9QLN - chain E; structure by electron microscopy, 3.20 A resolution.

# Chain E
Protein: Myoferlin
Source organism: Homo sapiens
UniProt: Q9NZM1 (MYOF_HUMAN); numbering as in UniProt (aligned over 1-1997)
Sequence (2048 residues; row label = number of the first residue in the row; numbers below 1 keep their minus sign (Met-50 is residue -50)):
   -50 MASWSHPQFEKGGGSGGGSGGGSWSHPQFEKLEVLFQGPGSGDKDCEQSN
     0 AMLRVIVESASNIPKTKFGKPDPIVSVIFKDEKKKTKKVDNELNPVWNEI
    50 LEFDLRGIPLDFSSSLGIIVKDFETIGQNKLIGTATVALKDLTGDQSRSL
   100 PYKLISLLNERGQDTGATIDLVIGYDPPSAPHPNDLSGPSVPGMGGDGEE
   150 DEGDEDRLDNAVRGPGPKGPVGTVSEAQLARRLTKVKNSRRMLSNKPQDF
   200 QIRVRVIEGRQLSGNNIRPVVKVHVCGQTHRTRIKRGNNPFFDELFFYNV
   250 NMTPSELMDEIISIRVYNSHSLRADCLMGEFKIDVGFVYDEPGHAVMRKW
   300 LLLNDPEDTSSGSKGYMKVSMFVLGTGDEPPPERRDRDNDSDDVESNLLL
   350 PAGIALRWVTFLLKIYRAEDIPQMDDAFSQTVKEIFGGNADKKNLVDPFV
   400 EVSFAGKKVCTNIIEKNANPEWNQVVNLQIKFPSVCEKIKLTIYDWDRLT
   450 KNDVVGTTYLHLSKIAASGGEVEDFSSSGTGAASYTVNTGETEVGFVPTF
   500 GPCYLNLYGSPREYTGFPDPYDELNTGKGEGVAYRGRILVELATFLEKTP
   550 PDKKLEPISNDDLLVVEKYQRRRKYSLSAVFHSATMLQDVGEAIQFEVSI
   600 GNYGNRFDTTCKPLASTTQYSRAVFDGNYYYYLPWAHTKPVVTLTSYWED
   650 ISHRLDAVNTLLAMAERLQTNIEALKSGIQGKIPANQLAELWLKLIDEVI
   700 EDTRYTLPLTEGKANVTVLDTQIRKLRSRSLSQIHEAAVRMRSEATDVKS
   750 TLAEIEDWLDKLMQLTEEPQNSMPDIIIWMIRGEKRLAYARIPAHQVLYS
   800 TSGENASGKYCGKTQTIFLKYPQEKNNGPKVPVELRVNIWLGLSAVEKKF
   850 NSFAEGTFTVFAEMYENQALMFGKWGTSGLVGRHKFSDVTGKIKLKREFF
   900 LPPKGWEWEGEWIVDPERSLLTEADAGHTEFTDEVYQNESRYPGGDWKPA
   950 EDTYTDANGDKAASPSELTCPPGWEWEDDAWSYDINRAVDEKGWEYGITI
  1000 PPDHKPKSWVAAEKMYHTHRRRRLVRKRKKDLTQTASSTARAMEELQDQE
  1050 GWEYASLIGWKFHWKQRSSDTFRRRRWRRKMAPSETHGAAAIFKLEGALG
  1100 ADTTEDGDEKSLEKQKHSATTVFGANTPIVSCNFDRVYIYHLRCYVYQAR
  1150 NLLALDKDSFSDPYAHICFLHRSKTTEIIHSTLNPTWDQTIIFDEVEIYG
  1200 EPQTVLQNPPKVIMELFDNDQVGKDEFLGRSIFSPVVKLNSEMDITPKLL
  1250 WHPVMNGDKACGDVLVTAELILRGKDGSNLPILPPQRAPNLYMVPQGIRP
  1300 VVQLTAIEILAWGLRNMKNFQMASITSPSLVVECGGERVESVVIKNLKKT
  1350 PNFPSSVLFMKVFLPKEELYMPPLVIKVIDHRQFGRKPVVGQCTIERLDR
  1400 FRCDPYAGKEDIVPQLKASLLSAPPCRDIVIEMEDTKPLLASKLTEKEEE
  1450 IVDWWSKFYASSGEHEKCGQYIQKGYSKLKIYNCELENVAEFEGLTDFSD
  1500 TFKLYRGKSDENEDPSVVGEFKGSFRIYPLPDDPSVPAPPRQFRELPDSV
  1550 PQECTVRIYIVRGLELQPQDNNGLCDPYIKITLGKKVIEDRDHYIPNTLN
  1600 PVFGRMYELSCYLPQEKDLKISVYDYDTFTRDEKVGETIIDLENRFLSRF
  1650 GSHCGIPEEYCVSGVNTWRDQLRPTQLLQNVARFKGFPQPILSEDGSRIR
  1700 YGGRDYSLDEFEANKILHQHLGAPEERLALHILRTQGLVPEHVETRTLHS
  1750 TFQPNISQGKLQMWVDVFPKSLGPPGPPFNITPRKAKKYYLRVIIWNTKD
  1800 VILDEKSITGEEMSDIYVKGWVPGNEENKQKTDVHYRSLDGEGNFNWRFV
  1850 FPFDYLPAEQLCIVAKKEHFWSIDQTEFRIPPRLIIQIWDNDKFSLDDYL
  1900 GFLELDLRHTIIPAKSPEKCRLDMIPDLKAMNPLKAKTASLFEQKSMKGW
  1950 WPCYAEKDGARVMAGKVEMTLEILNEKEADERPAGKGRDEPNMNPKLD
Disordered / not traced: -50 to 197, 385-389, 468-492, 916-1046, 1096-1125, 1402-1447, 1509-1513, 1780-1997
Differences from the reference sequence: initiating methionine (-50); expression tag (-49 to 0); conflict Arg110 (Lys in Q9NZM1), Arg605 (Lys in Q9NZM1), Val1821 (Ile in Q9NZM1)
Bound ions: Ca2+ site 1: Met373, Asp374, Asp444, Asp446, Asp452; Ca2+ site 2: Asp374, Asp396, Asp444, Trp445, Asp446; Ca2+ site 3: Leu1154, Asp1155, Asp1217, Asp1219, Glu1225; Ca2+ site 4: Asp1155, Asp1161, Asp1217, Asn1218, Asp1219; Ca2+ site 5: Gln1568, Asp1569, Asp1624, Asp1626, Glu1632; Ca2+ site 6: Asp1569, Asp1575, Asp1624, Tyr1625
Swiss-Prot annotation at these positions:
  - binding site (Ca(2+)): Asp390, Asp396, Asp444, Asp446, Asp452, Asp1155, Asp1161, Asp1217, Asp1219, Asp1569, Asp1575, Asp1624, Asp1626, Asp1891, Ser1894, Asp1897
  - modified residue: Ser174 (Phosphoserine), Lys553 (N6-acetyllysine), Ser729 (Phosphoserine), Lys884 (N6-acetyllysine), Lys1507 (N6-acetyllysine), Ser1915 (Phosphoserine)
  - natural variant: Arg217 (R217S: In HAE7; uncertain significance)
  - mutagenesis: Asn238 to Phe240 (Reduces interaction with EHD2)

# Summary
Met373, Asp374, Asp444, Asp446 and Asp452 form the Ca2+ site 1. Asp374, Asp396, Asp444, Trp445 and Asp446 form
the Ca2+ site 2. From UniProt: 16 Ca2+-binding residues and 3 mutagenesis sites.
Chain E is Myoferlin (Homo sapiens); the structure, Human myoferlin (1-1997) in the lipid-free, Ca2+-bound
state, was determined by electron microscopy, deposited together with 9H6X, 9QKV, 9QLE, 9QLF and 9QLS.
